Entry 1IR2 (X-ray diffraction, 1.84 A resolution); this record covers chains K and H of the 16 polymer chains in the assembly.

== Chain K ==
Protein: Small subunit of Rubisco
Organism: Chlamydomonas reinhardtii
Notes: EC 4.1.1.39
UniProtKB: P08475 (RBS2_CHLRE); residues 1-140 here correspond to UniProt positions 46-185 (UniProt number = residue number + 45)
Amino-acid sequence (140 residues; each row starts with the number of its first residue):
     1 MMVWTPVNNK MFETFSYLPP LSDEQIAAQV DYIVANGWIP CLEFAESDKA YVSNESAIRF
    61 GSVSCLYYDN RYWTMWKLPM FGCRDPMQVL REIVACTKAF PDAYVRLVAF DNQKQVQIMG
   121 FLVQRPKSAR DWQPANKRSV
Modified positions: M1 (n-methyl methionine; MME)
Sequence notes: modified residue (1)

== Chain H ==
Protein: Large subunit of Rubisco
Organism: Chlamydomonas reinhardtii
Notes: EC 4.1.1.39
UniProtKB: P00877 (RBL_CHLRE); residue numbers follow UniProt; this construct covers 1-475
Amino-acid sequence (475 residues; row label = number of the first residue in the row):
     1 MVPQTETKAG AGFKAGVKDY RLTYYTPDYV VRDTDILAAF RMTPQPGVPP EECGAAVAAE
    61 SSTGTWTTVW TDGLTSLDRY KGRCYDIEPV PGEDNQYIAY VAYPIDLFEE GSVTNMFTSI
   121 VGNVFGFKAL RALRLEDLRI PPAYVKTFVG PPHGIQVERD KLNKYGRGLL GCTIKPKLGL
   181 SAKNYGRAVY ECLRGGLDFT KDDENVNSQP FMRWRDRFLF VAEAIYKAQA ETGEVKGHYL
   241 NATAGTCEEM MKRAVCAKEL GVPIIMHDYL TGGFTANTSL AIYCRDNGLL LHIHRAMHAV
   301 IDRQRNHGIH FRVLAKALRM SGGDHLHSGT VVGKLEGERE VTLGFVDLMR DDYVEKDRSR
   361 GIYFTQDWCS MPGVMPVASG GIHVWHMPAL VEIFGDDACL QFGGGTLGHP WGNAPGAAAN
   421 RVALEACTQA RNEGRDLARE GGDVIRSACK WSPELAAACE VWKEIKFEFD TIDKL
Disordered / not traced: 1-7
Modified positions: P104, P151 (4-hydroxyproline; HYP); K201 (lysine nz-carboxylic acid; KCX); C256, C369 (s-methylcysteine; SMC)
Sequence notes: modified residue (104, 151, 201, 256, 369)
Ion coordination: Mg2+: K201, D203, E204 (together with 2-carboxyarabinitol-1,5-diphosphate)
Small-molecule neighbours:
  - 2-carboxyarabinitol-1,5-diphosphate (CAP), molecule 1: E60, T65, W66, N123
  - 2-carboxyarabinitol-1,5-diphosphate (CAP), molecule 2: T173, K175, K177, K201, D203, E204, H294, R295, H298, H327, K334, L335, S379, G380, G381, Q401, F402, G403, G404

== How chain K and chain H interact ==
Residue-residue contacts (23; chain K residue first):
  I39(K) - G73(H)
  M75(K) - W70(H)  hydrophobic
  L78(K) - F13(H)  hydrophobic
  L78(K) - W70(H)
  P79(K) - W70(H)
  F81(K) - A11(H)
  F81(K) - G12(H)
  F81(K) - W70(H)
  F81(K) - G73(H)
  F81(K) - L74(H)
  G82(K) - A9(H)
  G82(K) - G10(H)  hydrogen bond (backbone-backbone)
  G82(K) - A11(H)
  R84(K) - K8(H)
  R84(K) - A9(H)
  R84(K) - G10(H)
  N112(K) - G73(H)
  N112(K) - L74(H)
  N112(K) - T75(H)  hydrogen bond (side chain-backbone)
  N112(K) - S76(H)
  Q113(K) - S76(H)
  Q115(K) - L74(H)
  Q115(K) - T75(H)  hydrogen bond
Interface residues without a listed pair, chain K (12 interface residues in all): F110, D111
Interface residues without a listed pair, chain H (12 interface residues in all): R79

== Summary ==
The chain K/chain H interface involves 12 residues from each chain, with 3 hydrogen bonds. Polar contacts
include N112(K)-T75(H), Q115(K)-T75(H) and G82(K)-G10(H). Chain H binds 2-carboxyarabinitol-1,5-diphosphate.
K201(H), D203(H) and E204(H) coordinate Mg2+.
Here chain K is Small subunit of Rubisco and chain H is Large subunit of Rubisco, both from Chlamydomonas
reinhardtii. Entry 1IR2 (Crystal Structure of Activated Ribulose-1,5-bisphosphate Carboxylase/oxygenase
(Rubisco) from Green alga, Chlamydomonas reinhardtii Complexed with 2-Carboxyarabinitol-1,5-bisphosphate
(2-CABP)) was determined by X-ray diffraction together with 1IR1 from the same study.
